PDB entry 4PAB | X-ray diffraction, 1.85 A resolution | chain A

Chain A:
Name: Dimethylglycine dehydrogenase
Source organism: Rattus norvegicus
UniProt: Q5RKL4 (Q5RKL4_RAT); residues 2-857 here = UniProt positions 2-857
Sequence (869 residues; each row starts with the number of its first residue; numbers below 1 keep their minus sign (Met-1 is residue -1)):
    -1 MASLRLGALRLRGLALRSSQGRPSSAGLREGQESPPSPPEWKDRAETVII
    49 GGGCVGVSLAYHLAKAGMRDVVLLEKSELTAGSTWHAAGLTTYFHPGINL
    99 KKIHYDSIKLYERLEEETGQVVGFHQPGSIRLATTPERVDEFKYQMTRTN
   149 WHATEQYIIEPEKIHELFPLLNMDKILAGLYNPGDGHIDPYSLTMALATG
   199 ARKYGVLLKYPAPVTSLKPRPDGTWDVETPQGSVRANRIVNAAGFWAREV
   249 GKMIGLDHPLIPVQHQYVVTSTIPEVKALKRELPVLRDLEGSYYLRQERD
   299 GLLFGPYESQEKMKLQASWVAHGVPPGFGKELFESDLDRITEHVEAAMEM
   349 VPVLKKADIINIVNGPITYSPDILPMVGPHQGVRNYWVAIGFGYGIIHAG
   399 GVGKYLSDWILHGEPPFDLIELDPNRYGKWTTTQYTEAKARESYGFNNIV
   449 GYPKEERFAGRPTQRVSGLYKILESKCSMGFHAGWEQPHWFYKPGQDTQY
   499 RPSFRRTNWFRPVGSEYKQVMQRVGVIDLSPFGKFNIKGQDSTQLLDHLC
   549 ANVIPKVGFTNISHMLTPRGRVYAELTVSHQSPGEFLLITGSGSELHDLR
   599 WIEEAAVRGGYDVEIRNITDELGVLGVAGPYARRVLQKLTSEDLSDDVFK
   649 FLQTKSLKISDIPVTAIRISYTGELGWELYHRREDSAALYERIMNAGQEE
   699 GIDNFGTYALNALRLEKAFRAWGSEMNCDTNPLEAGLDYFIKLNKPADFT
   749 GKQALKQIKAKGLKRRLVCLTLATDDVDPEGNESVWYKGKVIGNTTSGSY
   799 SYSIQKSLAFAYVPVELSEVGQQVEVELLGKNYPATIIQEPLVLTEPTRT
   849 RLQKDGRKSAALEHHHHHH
Unresolved in the structure: -1 to 37, 861-867
Glycans and other covalent adducts: flavin-adenine dinucleotide (FAD) linked to His84
Differences from the reference sequence: expression tag (-1 to 1, 858-867); engineered mutation Val204 (Ala in Q5RKL4), Val267 (Ile in Q5RKL4), Lys402 (Thr in Q5RKL4), Arg509 (Glu in Q5RKL4), Asp746 (Asn in Q5RKL4), Asp774 (Asn in Q5RKL4)
Residues lining bound ligands:
  - FAD (flavin-adenine dinucleotide): Ile48, Gly49, Gly50, Gly51, Cys52, Val53, Gly54, Leu72, Glu73, Lys74, Ser75, Glu76, Thr78, Ala79, Gly80, Ser81, Thr82, Ala85, Ala86, Gly87, Leu88, Ala210, Pro211, Val212, Ala240, Ala241, Gly242, Phe243, Trp244, Val248, His263, Tyr265, Tyr292, Val361, Gly363, Pro364, Ile365, Phe390, Gly391, Tyr392, Gly393, Ile394, Ile395
  - (6S)-5,6,7,8-tetrahydrofolate (THG): Phe530, Ile560, Glu573, Leu574, Thr575, Ile587, Phe649, Leu650, Ile667, Ser668, Tyr669, Glu676, Tyr678, Phe717, Arg718, Tyr737, Phe738, Thr843
From the paper describing this entry:
  - binding site for flavin-adenine dinucleotide: Ile48, Glu73, Lys74, Ser81, Thr82, His84, Ala85, Ala86, Val212, Ala241, Trp244, His263, Tyr265, Ile365, Phe390, Tyr392, Gly393, Ile394, Ile395
  - binding site for (6S)-5,6,7,8-tetrahydrofolate: Ile560, Glu573, Thr575, Ile587, Phe649, Leu650, Ile667, Tyr669, Glu676, Tyr678, Phe717, Tyr737, Phe738, Thr843
  - contacts within the chain: Thr90-His102 (hydrogen bond), His102-His396 (hydrogen bond)

In short:
Chain A binds (6S)-5,6,7,8-tetrahydrofolate. Covalently linked flavin-adenine dinucleotide: at His84. The
paper reports a binding site for flavin-adenine dinucleotide at Ile48, Glu73 and Lys74 among others; a binding
site for (6S)-5,6,7,8-tetrahydrofolate at Ile560, Glu573 and Thr575 among others.
Chain A is Dimethylglycine dehydrogenase (Rattus norvegicus); the structure, Crystal structure of the
precursor form of rat DMGDH complexed with tetrahydrofolate, was determined by X-ray diffraction together with
4P9S and 4PAA from the same study.
